Entry 6MGG (X-ray diffraction, 1.78 A resolution); this record covers chains A and B.

# Chain A
Name: Succinate--CoA ligase [ADP-forming] subunit alpha
From: Francisella tularensis subsp. tularensis (strain SCHU S4 / Schu 4)
Notes: EC 6.2.1.5
Reference sequence: A0A0G2RQ73 (A0A0G2RQ73_FRATT); residue numbers follow UniProt; this construct covers 1-290
Chain sequence (296 residues; each row starts with the number of its first residue):
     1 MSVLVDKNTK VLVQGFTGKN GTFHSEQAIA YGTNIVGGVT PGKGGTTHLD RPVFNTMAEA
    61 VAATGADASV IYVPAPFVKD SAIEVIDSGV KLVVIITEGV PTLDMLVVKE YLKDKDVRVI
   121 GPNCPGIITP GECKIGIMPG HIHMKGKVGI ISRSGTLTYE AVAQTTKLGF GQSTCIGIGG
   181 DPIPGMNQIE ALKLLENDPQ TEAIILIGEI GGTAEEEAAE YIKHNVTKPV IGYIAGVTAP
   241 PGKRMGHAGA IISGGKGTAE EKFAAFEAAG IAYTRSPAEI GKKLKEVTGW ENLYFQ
Unresolved in the structure: 1, 295-296
Construct notes: engineered mutation V85 (Ala in A0A0G2RQ73); expression tag (291-296)
Modified / non-standard residues: H247 (N1-phosphonohistidine; NEP)
Metal / ion sites: Mg2+ near H247 (its only coordinating residue here)
Ligand contacts: coenzyme A (COA): Q14, G15, T17, G18, K19, N20, G21, V39, T40, P41, K43, Y72, V73, P74, F77, D80, S81, I96, T97, E98, N123, C124, P125, I137, G155, H247

# Chain B
Name: Succinate--CoA ligase [ADP-forming] subunit beta
From: Francisella tularensis subsp. tularensis (strain SCHU S4 / Schu 4)
Notes: EC 6.2.1.5
Reference sequence: Q5NHF3 (SUCC_FRATT); numbering as in UniProt (aligned over 1-387)
Chain sequence (387 residues; each row starts with the number of its first residue):
     1 MNLHEYQAKD LLESYGLKVQ KGIVAHNPNE AAQAFDQLGG KFAVVKAQVH AGGRGKAGGV
    61 KVVKSSQETR EVAESLIGKN LVTFQTDAEG QPVNSVGVFE DVYPVTRELY LGAVVDRSSR
   121 KVTFMASTEG GVDIEEVAHN SPEKILKVEV DPLVGLQPFQ AREVAFKLGL EGKQINDFVK
   181 TMLGAYKAFI ECDFALFEIN PLAVRENGEI VCVDGKINLD SNALYRHPKL LALRDKSQEN
   241 AKELKASEHE LNYVALEGNI GCMVNGAGLA MATMDIIQLY GGKPANFLDV GGGATKERVI
   301 EAFKLILDDE NVKAILINIF GGIVRCDMIA EAIIEAVKEV NVTVPVVVRL EGNNAEKGAK
   361 ILADSGLKLI PADGLADAAD KVVKSLG
Construct notes: engineered mutation T69 (Ala in Q5NHF3)
Curated features (UniProtKB/Swiss-Prot):
  - binding site (ATP): K46, G53 to G55, E100, Y103, E108
  - binding site (Mg(2+)): N200, D214
  - binding site (substrate): N265, G322 to V324

# Chain A / chain B interface
Pairs across the interface (84):
  F23(A) with I323(B), hydrophobic
  H24(A) with I323(B)
  Q27(A) with I323(B)
  P76(A) with Y225(B)
  G99(A) with N222(B)
  P101(A) with D220(B); N222(B); A223(B), hydrophobic; Y225(B); R226(B)
  T102(A) with D220(B), hydrogen bond (backbone-side chain)
  L103(A) with V122(B), hydrophobic; F189(B); D193(B)
  D104(A) with R226(B), salt bridge
  L106(A) with V115(B), hydrophobic; R120(B); V122(B); P152(B), hydrophobic
  K109(A) with R120(B)
  E110(A) with K121(B), salt bridge; P152(B)
  I137(A) with I323(B)
  P139(A) with G322(B)
  H141(A) with G322(B), hydrogen bond (side chain-backbone); G352(B); N353(B)
  I142(A) with F320(B), hydrophobic
  R153(A) with R117(B)
  S154(A) with G268(B)
  T156(A) with N265(B), hydrogen bond (side chain-backbone); G266(B); L269(B)
  L157(A) with G268(B); L269(B); A272(B), hydrophobic
  Y159(A) with F320(B)
  E160(A) with L269(B); F320(B); R349(B), salt bridge; L375(B)
  P182(A) with R117(B), hydrogen bond (backbone-side chain)
  I183(A) with V115(B), hydrophobic
  N187(A) with R120(B)
  E209(A) with M271(B)
  I210(A) with M271(B), hydrophobic
  G211(A) with R117(B)
  G212(A) with R117(B)
  T213(A) with S118(B)
  E217(A) with S118(B), hydrogen bond
  Y233(A) with A272(B)
  A235(A) with G268(B); M271(B), hydrophobic; A272(B); D275(B)
  G236(A) with M271(B); D275(B), hydrogen bond (backbone-side chain)
  V237(A) with D275(B), hydrogen bond (backbone-side chain)
  T238(A) with L256(B); M274(B); D275(B), hydrogen bond; Q278(B)
  P240(A) with V254(B), hydrophobic
  K243(A) with E243(B), salt bridge
  R244(A) with N252(B), hydrogen bond; V254(B)
  M245(A) with A267(B); M271(B), hydrophobic; F287(B)
  G246(A) with F287(B)
  H247(A) with G266(B); A267(B); G268(B)
  G249(A) with R117(B), hydrogen bond (backbone-side chain)
  G254(A) with E135(B)
  R275(A) with L279(B)
  S276(A) with I276(B); L279(B)
  P277(A) with A272(B); I276(B); L375(B), hydrophobic
  A278(A) with I276(B), hydrophobic; L375(B), hydrophobic; A376(B)
Also at the interface, not in a pair above, chain A (55 interface residues in all): A75, A163, D181, E190, I234, A250, I251
Also at the interface, not in a pair above, chain B (46 interface residues in all): D151, I190, F194, P284, D289, N318

# In short
Chain A and chain B form an interface of 55 and 46 residues respectively; the contacts include 10 hydrogen
bonds and 4 salt bridges. Among the polar pairs are D104(A)-R226(B), E110(A)-K121(B) and E160(A)-R349(B).
Chain A binds coenzyme A.
Here chain A is Succinate--CoA ligase [ADP-forming] subunit alpha and chain B is Succinate--CoA ligase
[ADP-forming] subunit beta, both from Francisella tularensis subsp. tularensis (strain SCHU S4 / Schu 4).
Entry 6MGG (Succinyl-CoA synthase from Francisella tularensis, phosphorylated, in complex with CoA) was
determined by X-ray diffraction.
